Entry 6IIJ (electron microscopy, 2.84 A resolution); this record covers chains A and C of the 4 polymer chains in the assembly.

== Chain A ==
Name: VP1
Organism: Coxsackievirus A10
UniProtKB: A0A1B3Z4Y8 (A0A1B3Z4Y8_9ENTO); residues 1-297 here correspond to UniProt positions 565-861 (UniProt number = residue number + 564)
Amino-acid sequence (297 residues; numbered 1 to 297; the number before each row is that of its first residue):
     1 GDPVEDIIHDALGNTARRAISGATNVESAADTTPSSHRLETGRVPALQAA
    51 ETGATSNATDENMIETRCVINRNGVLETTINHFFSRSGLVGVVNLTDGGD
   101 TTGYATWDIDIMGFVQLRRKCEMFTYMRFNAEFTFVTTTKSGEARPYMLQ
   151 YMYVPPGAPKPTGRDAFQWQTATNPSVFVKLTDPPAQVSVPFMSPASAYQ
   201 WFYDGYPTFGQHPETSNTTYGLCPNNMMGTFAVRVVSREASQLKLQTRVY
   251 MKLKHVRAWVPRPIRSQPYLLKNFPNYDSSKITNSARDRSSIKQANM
Unresolved in the structure: 1, 10-17, 297
Ligand contacts: sphingosine (SPH): I109, D110, I111, M112, F133, F135, Y153, V190, M193, Y199, W201, N226, M227, M228, F231, N273
Reported in the primary citation:
  - binding site for sphingosine: I109, I111, N226

== Chain C ==
Name: VP3
Organism: Coxsackievirus A10
UniProtKB: A0A1B3Z4Y8 (A0A1B3Z4Y8_9ENTO); residues 1-240 here correspond to UniProt positions 325-564 (UniProt number = residue number + 324)
Amino-acid sequence (240 residues; each row starts with the number of its first residue):
     1 GIPAELRPGTNQFLTTDDDTAAPILPGFTPTPTIHIPGEVHSLLELCRVE
    51 TILEVNNTTEATGLTRLLIPVSSQNKADELCAAFMVDPGRIGPWQSTLVG
   101 QICRYYTQWSGSLKVTFMFTGSFMATGKMLVAYSPPGSAQPANRETAMLG
   151 THVIWDFGLQSSVSLVIPWISNTHFRTAKTGGNYDYYTAGVVTLWYQTNY
   201 VVPPETPGEAYIIAMGAAQDNFTLKICKDTDEVTQQAVLQ

== Interface between chain A and chain C ==
Residue-residue contacts (137):
  A29(A) with T223(C)
  A30(A) with D220(C), hydrogen bond (backbone-backbone); N221(C)
  A46(A) with V163(C); S164(C), hydrogen bond (backbone-backbone)
  L47(A) with S162(C)
  Q48(A) with Q160(C); S162(C), hydrogen bond (backbone-backbone); S164(C)
  A49(A) with S162(C)
  A50(A) with M118(C), hydrophobic; S162(C), hydrogen bond (backbone-side chain)
  E51(A) with M118(C); S161(C), hydrogen bond
  T55(A) with R48(C); E50(C); K114(C), hydrogen bond
  S56(A) with E50(C), hydrogen bond; K114(C), hydrogen bond (backbone-side chain); T116(C), hydrogen bond; S164(C), hydrogen bond
  A58(A) with Q219(C), hydrogen bond (backbone-side chain)
  T59(A) with Q219(C)
  D60(A) with S112(C), hydrogen bond; V166(C); Q219(C); N221(C)
  M63(A) with V153(C), hydrophobic; S164(C); V166(C), hydrophobic
  I64(A) with P168(C), hydrophobic
  N73(A) with S110(C); F175(C)
  V75(A) with L44(C), hydrophobic
  E77(A) with Y106(C); K225(C); I226(C), hydrogen bond (side chain-backbone); C227(C), hydrogen bond (side chain-backbone)
  T78(A) with S42(C), hydrogen bond; L43(C), hydrogen bond (backbone-backbone); L44(C); Y106(C)
  T79(A) with H41(C); S42(C)
  I80(A) with V40(C); H41(C), hydrogen bond (backbone-backbone)
  F83(A) with L43(C), hydrophobic; Y106(C)
  R86(A) with T16(C); C227(C)
  S87(A) with F13(C); T15(C), hydrogen bond (backbone-backbone)
  G113(A) with L239(C)
  F114(A) with Q235(C)
  V115(A) with V233(C), hydrophobic; Q235(C), hydrogen bond (backbone-side chain)
  R118(A) with L239(C)
  R119(A) with Q101(C), hydrogen bond; Y105(C), hydrogen bond; T230(C); E232(C); V233(C)
  K120(A) with Y105(C)
  F124(A) with V40(C), hydrophobic; L46(C), hydrophobic
  R128(A) with P30(C); T31(C), hydrogen bond (side chain-backbone)
  E132(A) with A21(C)
  T134(A) with F13(C)
  P175(A) with I24(C)
  P184(A) with N11(C)
  Q187(A) with A21(C)
  V188(A) with A21(C); A22(C); I24(C), hydrophobic
  S189(A) with A21(C), hydrogen bond (side chain-backbone); A22(C), hydrogen bond (backbone-backbone); P23(C); I24(C), hydrogen bond (backbone-backbone)
  V190(A) with I24(C), hydrophobic
  P191(A) with F28(C), hydrophobic
  F192(A) with F28(C); P30(C)
  M193(A) with L25(C), hydrophobic
  S194(A) with T31(C), hydrogen bond (backbone-side chain)
  P195(A) with T31(C)
  A196(A) with T31(C)
  S197(A) with P32(C), hydrogen bond (side chain-backbone); I34(C)
  K252(A) with T15(C); D17(C)
  R257(A) with E39(C), salt bridge
  A258(A) with E39(C); V40(C), hydrogen bond (backbone-backbone)
  W259(A) with I36(C), hydrogen bond (side chain-backbone); P37(C); G38(C); E39(C)
  V260(A) with G38(C), hydrogen bond (backbone-backbone)
  P261(A) with V40(C); L46(C), hydrophobic
  I264(A) with Q101(C)
  Y269(A) with L239(C)
  L270(A) with L239(C)
  L271(A) with L239(C); Q240(C)
  K272(A) with L239(C); Q240(C), hydrogen bond (backbone-backbone)
  N284(A) with R66(C)
  S285(A) with E54(C)
  A286(A) with E54(C); N57(C); R66(C); Q95(C), hydrogen bond (backbone-side chain)
  R287(A) with N57(C); I91(C); Q95(C)
  D288(A) with T58(C); R66(C), salt bridge
  R289(A) with V55(C), hydrogen bond (side chain-backbone); N57(C); T58(C); A83(C), hydrogen bond (side chain-backbone); F84(C)
  S291(A) with T58(C)
  I292(A) with N56(C); A82(C), hydrophobic
  K293(A) with L80(C), hydrogen bond (side chain-backbone); C81(C); A83(C); Q140(C), hydrogen bond (backbone-side chain)
  Q294(A) with Q140(C), hydrogen bond
  A295(A) with F84(C), hydrophobic; M85(C); Q140(C), hydrogen bond (backbone-side chain)
  N296(A) with M85(C), hydrogen bond; R90(C)
Other interface residues (no listed pair), chain A (82 interface residues in all): N71, G74, S85, M112, Q116, M123, Y126, P185, A198, Y250, K254, P263
Other interface residues (no listed pair), chain C (88 interface residues in all): D19, T20, T33, T59, T62, G63, G92, P93, S96, L98, T151, W155, V191, L224, D229

== In short ==
The interface between chain A and chain C involves 82 residues on one side and 88 on the other, with 39
hydrogen bonds and 2 salt bridges. Polar contacts include R257(A)-E39(C), D288(A)-R66(C) and A50(A)-S162(C).
Sphingosine is bound between chain A and chain C. From the paper: a binding site for sphingosine at I109(A),
I111(A) and N226(A).
Chain A is VP1 and chain C is VP3, both from Coxsackievirus A10; the structure, Cryo-EM structure of CV-A10
mature virion, was determined by electron microscopy, deposited together with 6IIO.
